Entry 5W43 (X-ray diffraction, 3.15 A resolution); this record covers chains B and E of the 4 polymer chains in the assembly.

Chain B:
Name: Transcriptional regulatory protein RcsB
Organism: Escherichia coli str. K-12 substr. MG1655
Reference sequence: P0DMC7 (RCSB_ECOLI); residue numbers follow UniProt; this construct covers 1-216
Chain sequence (216 residues; numbered 1 to 216; the number before each row is that of its first residue):
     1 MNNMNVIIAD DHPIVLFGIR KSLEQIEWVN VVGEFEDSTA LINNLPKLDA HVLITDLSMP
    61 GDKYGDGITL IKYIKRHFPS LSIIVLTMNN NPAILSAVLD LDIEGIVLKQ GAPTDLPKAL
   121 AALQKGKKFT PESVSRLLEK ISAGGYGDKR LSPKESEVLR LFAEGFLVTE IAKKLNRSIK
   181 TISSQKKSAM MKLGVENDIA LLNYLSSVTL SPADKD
Unresolved in the structure: 1, 126-130, 142-148, 208-216
Swiss-Prot annotation at these positions:
  - DNA-binding region: Val168 to Lys187 (H-T-H motif)
  - modified residue: Asp56 (4-aspartylphosphate)
  - mutagenesis: Asp56 (D56E: Increases heterodimer formation with RcsA. Does not affect heterodimer formation with BglJ; D56N: Decreases heterodimer formation with RcsA. Does not affect heterodimer formation with BglJ)
What the authors report for this chain:
  - binding site for the 22-nt DNA strand (chain E): Ser152, Lys154, Val168, Thr169, Arg177, Ser178, Lys180, Thr181, Ser183, Ser184, Gln185, Lys186, Lys187, Lys192
  - binding site for the 22-nt DNA strand: Lys180, Ser184
  - post-translational modification sites: Asp56, Lys154, Lys180 (citing earlier work)

Chain E:
Molecule: 22-nt DNA strand
Sequence (22 nucleotides; each row starts with the number of its first residue):
     1 GATTTAGGAA AAATCTTAGA TA

Interface between chain B and chain E:
Residue-residue contacts (12; chain B residue first):
  Leu167(B) - DA13(E)  phosphate contact
  Val168(B) - DA13(E)  phosphate contact
  Val168(B) - DT14(E)  phosphate contact
  Thr169(B) - DA12(E)  sugar contact
  Thr169(B) - DA13(E)  hydrogen bond to the phosphate
  Lys180(B) - DT14(E)  base contact
  Ser183(B) - DT14(E)  hydrogen bond to the phosphate
  Ser184(B) - DT16(E)  base contact
  Lys186(B) - DA13(E)  phosphate contact
  Lys186(B) - DT14(E)  salt bridge to the phosphate
  Lys187(B) - DT14(E)  phosphate contact
  Lys187(B) - DC15(E)  salt bridge to the phosphate
Other interface residues (no listed pair), chain B (10 interface residues in all): Ile179, Asp198

Summary:
10 residues of chain B face 5 of chain E across their interface, with 2 hydrogen bonds and 2 salt bridges.
Polar contacts include Thr169(B)-DA13(E), Ser183(B)-DT14(E) and Lys186(B)-DT14(E). From the paper: a binding
site for the 22-nt DNA strand (chain E) at Ser152(B), Lys154(B) and Val168(B) among others; a binding site for
the 22-nt DNA strand at Lys180(B) and Ser184(B).
Chain B is Transcriptional regulatory protein RcsB (Escherichia coli str. K-12 substr. MG1655) and chain E is
a 22-nt DNA strand; the structure, Structure of the two-component response regulator RcsB-DNA complex, was
determined by X-ray diffraction (same publication as 5VXN).
